Entry 3OVS (X-ray diffraction, 2.80 A resolution); this record covers chains A and C of the 4 polymer chains in the assembly.

== Chain A ==
Molecule: CCA-Adding Enzyme
From: Archaeoglobus fulgidus
Notes: EC 2.7.7.25, 2.7.7.21
UniProtKB: O28126 (CCA_ARCFU); residues 1-437 here = UniProt positions 1-437
Chain sequence (441 residues; row label = number of the first residue in the row):
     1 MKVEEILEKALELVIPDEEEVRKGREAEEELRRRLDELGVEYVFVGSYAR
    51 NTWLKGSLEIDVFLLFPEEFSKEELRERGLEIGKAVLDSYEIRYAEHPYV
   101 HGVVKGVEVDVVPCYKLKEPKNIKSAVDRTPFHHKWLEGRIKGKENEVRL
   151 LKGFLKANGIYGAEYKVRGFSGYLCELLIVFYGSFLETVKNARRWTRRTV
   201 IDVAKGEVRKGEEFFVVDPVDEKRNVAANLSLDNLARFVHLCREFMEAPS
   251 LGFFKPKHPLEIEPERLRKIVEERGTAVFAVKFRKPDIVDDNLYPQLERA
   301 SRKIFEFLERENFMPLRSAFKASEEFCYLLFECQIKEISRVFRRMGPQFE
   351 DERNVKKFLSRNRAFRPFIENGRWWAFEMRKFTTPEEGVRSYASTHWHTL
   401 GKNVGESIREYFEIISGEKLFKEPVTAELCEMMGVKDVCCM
Differences from the reference sequence: expression tag (438-441)
Bound ions: Ca2+: Glu59, Asp61 (together with CTP)
Ligand contacts: CTP (cytidine-5'-triphosphate): Gly46, Ser47, Arg50, Trp53, Glu59, Asp61, Thr130, His133, Lys152, Tyr161, Ala163, Ser171, Gly172, Tyr173, Arg224
Swiss-Prot annotation at these positions:
  - binding site (ATP): Ser47, Arg50, His133, Lys152, Tyr161
  - binding site (CTP): Ser47, Arg50, His133, Lys152, Tyr161
  - binding site (Mg(2+)): Glu59, Asp61, Asp110
  - mutagenesis: Arg50 (R50A: High decrease in both AMP and CMP incorporation), Asp110 (D110A: High decrease in both AMP and CMP incorporation), His133 (H133A: No decrease in both AMP and CMP incorporation), Arg299 to Arg302 (Does not affect the CCA tRNA nucleotidyltransferase activity, while the CCACCA tRNA nucleotidyltransferase activity is strongly reduced)
From the paper describing this entry:
  - binding site for CTP: Arg50, His133, Arg224
  - conformationally variable residues: Arg50, His133, Arg224
  - specificity-determining residues: Arg224

== Chain C ==
Molecule: 34-nt RNA strand
Sequence (34 nucleotides; row label = number of the first residue in the row):
     1 GGAAGUAGAUGGUUCAAGUCCAUUUACUUCCACC
Ligand contacts: CTP (cytidine-5'-triphosphate): A32, C33, C34

== Interface between chain A and chain C ==
Residue-residue contacts - 56 pairs, chain A then chain C:
  Asp61(A) with C34(C), phosphate contact
  Phe63(A) with C34(C), sugar contact
  Tyr94(A) with C33(C), base contact
  Ala95(A) with A32(C), base contact; C33(C), hydrogen bond to the base
  Glu96(A) with A32(C), base contact; C33(C), hydrogen bond to the base
  His97(A) with C33(C), hydrogen bond to the base
  Tyr99(A) with C33(C), hydrogen bond to the sugar; C34(C), sugar contact
  Asp110(A) with C34(C), sugar contact
  Val112(A) with C34(C), sugar contact
  Ala126(A) with C33(C), base contact
  Val127(A) with C34(C), base contact
  Thr130(A) with C34(C), hydrogen bond to the base
  Ala163(A) with A32(C), sugar contact
  Glu164(A) with A32(C), phosphate contact; C33(C), phosphate contact
  Tyr165(A) with G1(C), base contact; C31(C), hydrogen bond to the base; A32(C), sugar contact
  Arg224(A) with C31(C), salt bridge to the phosphate; A32(C), salt bridge to the phosphate
  Ala228(A) with C31(C), sugar contact
  Asn229(A) with C31(C), sugar contact; A32(C), sugar contact
  Asp291(A) with A32(C), hydrogen bond to the sugar; C33(C), sugar contact
  Asn292(A) with G1(C), hydrogen bond to the sugar
  Pro295(A) with G2(C), sugar contact
  Gln296(A) with G1(C), hydrogen bond to the sugar; G2(C), sugar contact
  Arg299(A) with A3(C), salt bridge to the phosphate
  Arg302(A) with A3(C), salt bridge to the phosphate
  Lys303(A) with A22(C), salt bridge to the phosphate
  Arg310(A) with C21(C), hydrogen bond to the phosphate; A22(C), salt bridge to the phosphate
  Arg344(A) with U14(C), salt bridge to the phosphate
  Gly346(A) with C15(C), base contact
  Pro347(A) with C15(C), base contact
  Asn354(A) with C15(C), hydrogen bond to the sugar
  Lys357(A) with C15(C), sugar contact
  Phe358(A) with C15(C), sugar contact
  Arg361(A) with U14(C), salt bridge to the phosphate; C15(C), salt bridge to the phosphate
  Arg363(A) with C15(C), salt bridge to the phosphate
  Tyr392(A) with A22(C), hydrogen bond to the phosphate
  His396(A) with C21(C), sugar contact; A22(C), hydrogen bond to the phosphate
  His398(A) with A22(C), hydrogen bond to the sugar; U23(C), phosphate contact
  Thr399(A) with A22(C), sugar contact; U23(C), hydrogen bond to the phosphate
  Gly401(A) with G2(C), phosphate contact
  Lys402(A) with G1(C), phosphate contact; G2(C), hydrogen bond to the phosphate
Other interface residues (no listed pair), chain A (44 interface residues in all): Arg93, Met345, Arg373, Asn403
Other interface residues (no listed pair), chain C (13 interface residues in all): A16

== Summary ==
44 residues of chain A face 13 of chain C across their interface, with 16 hydrogen bonds and 10 salt bridges.
Among the polar pairs are Ala95(A)-C33(C), Glu96(A)-C33(C) and His97(A)-C33(C). CTP is bound between chain A
and chain C. The paper reports a binding site for CTP at Arg50(A), His133(A) and Arg224(A); the specificity
determinant Arg224(A).
Here chain A is CCA-Adding Enzyme (Archaeoglobus fulgidus) and chain C is a 34-nt RNA strand. Entry 3OVS (How
the CCA-adding Enzyme Selects Adenine over Cytosine in Position 76 of tRNA) was determined by X-ray
diffraction, deposited together with 3OUY, 3OV7 and 3OVB.
